8D6V - chains E and S of the 35 polymer chains in the assembly; structure by electron microscopy, 3.20 A resolution.

# Chain E
Name: Proteasome subunit alpha
Source organism: Mycobacterium tuberculosis
Notes: EC 3.4.25.1
Reference sequence: A5U4D5 (PSA_MYCTA); residues 1-248 here = UniProt positions 1-248
Sequence (248 residues; row label = number of the first residue in the row):
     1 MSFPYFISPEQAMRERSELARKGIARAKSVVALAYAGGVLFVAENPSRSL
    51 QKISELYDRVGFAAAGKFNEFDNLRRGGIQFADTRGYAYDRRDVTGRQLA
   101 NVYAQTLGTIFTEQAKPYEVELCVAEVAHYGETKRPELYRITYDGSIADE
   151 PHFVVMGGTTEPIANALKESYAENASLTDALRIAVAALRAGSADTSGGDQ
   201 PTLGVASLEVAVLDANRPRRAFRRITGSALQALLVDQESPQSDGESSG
Not modelled in the structure: 1-7, 191-202, 235-248
Reported in the primary citation:
  - mutagenesis - E119A: abolished catalytic activity on Pup-FabD
  - mutagenesis - D144A, S146A: decreased catalytic activity on Pup-FabD

# Chain S
Name: Proteasome subunit beta
Source organism: Mycobacterium tuberculosis
Notes: EC 3.4.25.1
Reference sequence: A0A045HFG5 (A0A045HFG5_MYCTX); residues 244-534 here correspond to UniProt positions 1-291 (UniProt number = residue number - 243)
Sequence (291 residues; numbered 244 to 534; the number before each row is that of its first residue):
   244 MTWPLPDRLSINSLSGTPAVDLSSFTDFLRRQAPELLPASISGGAPLAGG
   294 DAQLPHGTTIVALKYPGGVVMAGDRRSTQGNMISGRDVRKVYITDDYTAT
   344 GIAGTAAVAVEFARLYAVELEHYEKLEGVPLTFAGKINRLAIMVRGNLAA
   394 AMQGLLALPLLAGYDIHASDPQSAGRIVSFDAAGGWNIEEEGYQAVGSGS
   444 LFAKSSMKKLYSQVTDGDSGLRVAVEALYDAADDDSATGGPDLVRGIFPT
   494 AVIIDADGAVDVPESRIAELARAIIESRSGADTFGSDGGEK
Not modelled in the structure: 244-300, 523-534

# How chain E and chain S interact
Residue-residue contacts - 23 pairs, chain E then chain S:
  Glu55(E) with Lys368(S)
  Leu56(E) with Lys368(S), hydrogen bond (backbone-side chain)
  Tyr57(E) with Lys368(S)
  Arg75(E) with Lys368(S), hydrogen bond (side chain-backbone); Leu369(S), hydrogen bond (side chain-backbone)
  Arg76(E) with Leu369(S); Glu370(S), salt bridge
  Ile79(E) with His365(S); Lys368(S)
  Gln80(E) with His365(S)
  Asp83(E) with Glu364(S); His365(S), salt bridge; Lys368(S), salt bridge
  Gly86(E) with Arg357(S), hydrogen bond (backbone-side chain)
  Tyr87(E) with Glu354(S), hydrogen bond (side chain-backbone); Arg357(S), hydrogen bond (backbone-side chain); Leu358(S), hydrogen bond (side chain-backbone); Val361(S), hydrophobic
  Tyr89(E) with Arg357(S), hydrogen bond (backbone-side chain)
  Arg91(E) with Glu364(S), salt bridge
  Arg219(E) with Glu364(S), salt bridge
  Arg220(E) with Glu367(S), salt bridge; Lys368(S)
Also at the interface, not in a pair above, chain E (17 interface residues in all): Ser54, Asp58, Asp90

# In short
17 residues of chain E and 10 residues of chain S are in contact, with 8 hydrogen bonds and 6 salt bridges.
Polar contacts include Arg76(E)-Glu370(S), Asp83(E)-His365(S) and Asp83(E)-Lys368(S). From the paper: D144A
and S146A of chain E reduce catalytic activity on Pup-FabD; E119A of chain E abolishes catalytic activity on
Pup-FabD.
Here chain E is Proteasome subunit alpha and chain S is Proteasome subunit beta, both from Mycobacterium
tuberculosis. Entry 8D6V (Structure of the Mycobacterium tuberculosis 20S proteasome bound to the C-terminal
GQYL motif of the ATP-bound ...) was determined by electron microscopy, deposited together with 8D6W, 8D6X and
8D6Y.
